PDB entry 4JS2 | X-ray diffraction, 2.30 A resolution | chain A

# Chain A
Name: Beta-galactoside alpha-2,6-sialyltransferase 1
From: Homo sapiens
Notes: EC 2.4.99.1; fragment: catalytic domain
UniProt: P15907 (SIAT1_HUMAN); residue numbers follow UniProt; this construct covers 89-406
Amino-acid sequence (318 residues; numbered 89 to 406; the number before each row is that of its first residue):
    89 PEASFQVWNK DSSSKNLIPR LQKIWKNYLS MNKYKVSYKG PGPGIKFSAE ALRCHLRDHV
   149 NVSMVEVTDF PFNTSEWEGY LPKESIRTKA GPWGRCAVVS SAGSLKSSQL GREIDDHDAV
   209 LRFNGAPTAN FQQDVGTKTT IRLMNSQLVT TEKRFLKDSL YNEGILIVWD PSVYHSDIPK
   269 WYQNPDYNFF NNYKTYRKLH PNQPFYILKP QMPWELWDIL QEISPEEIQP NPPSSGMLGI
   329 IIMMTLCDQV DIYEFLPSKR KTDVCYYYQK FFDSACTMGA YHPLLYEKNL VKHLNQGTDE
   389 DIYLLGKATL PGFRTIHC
Disulfide bonds: Cys-142/Cys-406, Cys-184/Cys-335, Cys-353/Cys-364
Glycans and other covalent adducts: N-acetylglucosamine (NAG) linked to Asn-149
Swiss-Prot annotation at these positions:
  - binding site (substrate): Ser-189, Asn-212, Asn-233, Ser-322 to Gly-324, Cys-353, Tyr-354, Thr-365, Tyr-369, His-370, Lys-376
  - modified residue: Tyr-369 (Phosphotyrosine)
  - glycosylation (N-linked (GlcNAc...) asparagine): Asn-149, Asn-161

# Overview
UniProt lists 12 substrate-binding residues.
Chain A is Beta-galactoside alpha-2,6-sialyltransferase 1 (Homo sapiens); the structure, Crystal structure of
human Beta-galactoside alpha-2,6-sialyltransferase 1 in complex with CMP, was determined by X-ray diffraction.
